7CEH - chain A; structure by X-ray diffraction, 1.09 A resolution.

[Chain A]
Protein: Alpha/beta hydrolase family protein
From: Saccharomonospora viridis
Notes: EC 3.1.1.74
Reference sequence: W0TJ64 (W0TJ64_9PSEU); residue numbers follow UniProt; this construct covers 45-304
Chain sequence (262 residues; each row starts with the number of its first residue):
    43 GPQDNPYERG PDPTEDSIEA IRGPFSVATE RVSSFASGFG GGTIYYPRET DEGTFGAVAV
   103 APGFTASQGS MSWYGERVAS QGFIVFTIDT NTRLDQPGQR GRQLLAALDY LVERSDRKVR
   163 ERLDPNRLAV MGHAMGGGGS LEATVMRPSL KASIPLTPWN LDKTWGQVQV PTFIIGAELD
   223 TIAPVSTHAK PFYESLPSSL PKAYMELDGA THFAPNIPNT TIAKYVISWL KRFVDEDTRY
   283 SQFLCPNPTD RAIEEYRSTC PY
Not modelled in the structure: 43-45
Sequence notes: expression tag (43-44); engineered mutation A176 (Ser in W0TJ64), P226 (Ser in W0TJ64), S228 (Arg in W0TJ64)
Cystine bridges: C287-C302
Bound ions: Ca2+ site 1: D204, T206; Ca2+ site 2: E220, D250, E296

[In short]
The Ca2+ site 1 is built by D204 and T206. E220, D250 and E296 coordinate Ca2+ site 2.
Chain A is Alpha/beta hydrolase family protein (Saccharomonospora viridis); the structure, Crystal structure
of PET-degrading cutinase Cut190 S176A/S226P/R228S/ mutant with the C-terminal three residues deletion in
ligand ..., was determined by X-ray diffraction (same publication as 7CEF).
